PDB entry 6E95 | X-ray diffraction, 2.25 A resolution | chains A and B

[Chain A (and B)]
Name: Staphylococcus aureus AgrC histidine kinase module fused to Saccharomyces cerevisiae GCN4 leucine zipper
Organism: Saccharomyces cerevisiae
Notes: chain B of this document is another copy of the same molecule, construct and numbering; everything in this record applies to it too
UniProt: chimeric construct of P03069, A0A224B0L3: residues 4-28 from P03069 (GCN4_YEAST) positions 250-274 (UniProt number = residue number + 246); residues 29-250 from A0A224B0L3 positions 2-223 (UniProt number = residue number - 27)
Sequence (250 residues; row label = number of the first residue in the row):
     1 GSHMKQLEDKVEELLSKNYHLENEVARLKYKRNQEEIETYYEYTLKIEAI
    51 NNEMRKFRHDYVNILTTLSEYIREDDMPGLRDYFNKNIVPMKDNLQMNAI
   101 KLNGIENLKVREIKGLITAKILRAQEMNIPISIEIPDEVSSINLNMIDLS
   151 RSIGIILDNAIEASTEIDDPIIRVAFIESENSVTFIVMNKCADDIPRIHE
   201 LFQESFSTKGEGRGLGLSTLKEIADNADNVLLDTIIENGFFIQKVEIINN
Unresolved in the structure: 1, 204-212 (chain B: 195-215)
Sequence notes: expression tag (1-3)
UniProt features mapped onto this chain:
  - region: Leu-7 to Leu-28 (Leucine-zipper)

[How chain A and chain B interact]
Pairs across the interface (122):
  His-3(A) with Met-4(B)
  Met-4(A) with His-3(B); Met-4(B), hydrophobic
  Leu-7(A) with Leu-7(B), hydrophobic; Glu-8(B)
  Glu-8(A) with His-3(B), salt bridge; Leu-7(B)
  Lys-10(A) with Val-11(B)
  Val-11(A) with Leu-7(B); Lys-10(B); Val-11(B), hydrophobic; Leu-14(B)
  Leu-14(A) with Val-11(B); Leu-14(B), hydrophobic; Leu-15(B)
  Leu-15(A) with Leu-14(B), hydrophobic
  Lys-17(A) with Asn-18(B)
  Asn-18(A) with Leu-14(B), hydrogen bond (side chain-backbone); Lys-17(B); Asn-18(B), hydrogen bond; Leu-21(B)
  Leu-21(A) with Asn-18(B); Leu-21(B), hydrophobic; Glu-22(B)
  Glu-22(A) with Lys-17(B), salt bridge; Leu-21(B)
  Glu-24(A) with Val-25(B)
  Val-25(A) with Glu-24(B); Val-25(B), hydrophobic; Leu-28(B)
  Leu-28(A) with Val-25(B); Leu-28(B), hydrophobic
  Lys-29(A) with Glu-24(B), salt bridge
  Arg-32(A) with Arg-27(B); Leu-28(B); Lys-31(B); Asn-33(B)
  Glu-35(A) with Glu-36(B)
  Glu-36(A) with Asn-33(B), hydrogen bond; Glu-35(B)
  Thr-39(A) with Glu-36(B), hydrogen bond
  Tyr-40(A) with Thr-39(B)
  Tyr-43(A) with Tyr-40(B), hydrophobic; Tyr-43(B), hydrophobic
  Ile-47(A) with Tyr-43(B), hydrophobic; Lys-46(B); Ile-47(B); Ile-50(B), hydrophobic
  Ile-50(A) with Ile-47(B), hydrophobic; Ile-50(B), hydrophobic
  Asn-51(A) with Ile-50(B); Arg-111(B), hydrogen bond
  Met-54(A) with Ile-50(B), hydrophobic; Met-54(B), hydrophobic
  Arg-58(A) with Glu-53(B), salt bridge; Phe-57(B)
  Tyr-61(A) with Met-54(B), hydrophobic; Phe-57(B), hydrophobic; Tyr-61(B), hydrogen bond (backbone-side chain)
  Val-62(A) with Phe-57(B), hydrophobic; Met-91(B), hydrophobic; Lys-92(B)
  Asn-63(A) with Lys-92(B)
  Ile-64(A) with Tyr-61(B)
  Leu-65(A) with Tyr-61(B), hydrophobic; Leu-65(B), hydrophobic; Phe-84(B); Ile-88(B), hydrophobic
  Thr-66(A) with Lys-92(B)
  Leu-68(A) with Leu-68(B), hydrophobic
  Ser-69(A) with Phe-84(B)
  Tyr-71(A) with Met-77(B)
  Ile-72(A) with Met-77(B), hydrophobic; Leu-80(B), hydrophobic; Arg-81(B), hydrogen bond (backbone-side chain); Phe-84(B), hydrophobic
  Arg-73(A) with Phe-84(B); Asn-85(B), hydrogen bond
  Asp-75(A) with Met-77(B); Arg-81(B), salt bridge
  Met-77(A) with Asp-75(B); Asp-76(B); Met-77(B)
  Leu-80(A) with Ile-72(B), hydrophobic; Met-77(B), hydrophobic; Leu-80(B), hydrophobic
  Arg-81(A) with Ile-72(B), hydrogen bond (side chain-backbone); Asp-75(B), salt bridge
  Phe-84(A) with Leu-65(B); Leu-68(B), hydrophobic; Ser-69(B); Ile-72(B), hydrophobic
  Ile-88(A) with Leu-65(B), hydrophobic
  Val-89(A) with Ser-69(B)
  Met-91(A) with Tyr-61(B)
  Lys-92(A) with Leu-65(B); Thr-66(B), hydrogen bond
  Leu-95(A) with Tyr-61(B), hydrophobic; Val-62(B), hydrophobic
  Asn-98(A) with Arg-58(B)
  Leu-102(A) with Arg-55(B)
  Arg-111(A) with Glu-48(B), salt bridge
  Glu-112(A) with Tyr-40(B), hydrogen bond (backbone-side chain); Tyr-41(B), hydrogen bond; Thr-44(B)
  Gly-115(A) with Ile-47(B); Asn-51(B), hydrogen bond (backbone-side chain)
  Leu-116(A) with Tyr-43(B)
  Thr-118(A) with Asn-51(B); Arg-55(B)
  Ala-119(A) with Ile-47(B), hydrophobic; Asn-51(B)
  Leu-122(A) with Asn-51(B); Arg-58(B)
  Gln-125(A) with Arg-58(B), hydrogen bond
  Glu-126(A) with Met-54(B); Arg-58(B), salt bridge
  Met-146(A) with Arg-32(B); Tyr-40(B), hydrophobic; Tyr-41(B)
  Ile-147(A) with Tyr-40(B), hydrophobic
  Ser-150(A) with Tyr-40(B), hydrogen bond
Also at the interface, not in a pair above, chain A (68 interface residues in all): Thr-44, Phe-57, His-59, Asp-76, Gln-96, Ile-113
Also at the interface, not in a pair above, chain B (60 interface residues in all): Lys-29, Ile-37, Leu-45, Ile-64, Tyr-71, Val-89

[Overview]
The interface between chain A and chain B involves 68 residues on one side and 60 on the other, with 15
hydrogen bonds and 8 salt bridges. Among the polar pairs are Glu-8(A)/His-3(B), Glu-22(A)/Lys-17(B) and
Lys-29(A)/Glu-24(B).
Both chains are Staphylococcus aureus AgrC histidine kinase module fused to Saccharomyces cerevisiae GCN4
leucine zipper (Saccharomyces cerevisiae). Entry 6E95 (Chimeric structure of Saccharomyces cerevisiae GCN4
leucine zipper fused to Staphylococcus aureus AgrC cytoplasmic histidine kinase ...) was determined by X-ray
diffraction.
